Entry 5KAU (X-ray diffraction, 1.95 A resolution); this record covers chain A.

== Chain A ==
Molecule: SA2223 protein
Organism: Staphylococcus aureus (strain N315)
UniProtKB: A0A0H3JRN6 (A0A0H3JRN6_STAAN); residue numbers follow UniProt; this construct covers 1-157
Chain sequence (165 residues; numbered 1 to 165; the number before each row is that of its first residue):
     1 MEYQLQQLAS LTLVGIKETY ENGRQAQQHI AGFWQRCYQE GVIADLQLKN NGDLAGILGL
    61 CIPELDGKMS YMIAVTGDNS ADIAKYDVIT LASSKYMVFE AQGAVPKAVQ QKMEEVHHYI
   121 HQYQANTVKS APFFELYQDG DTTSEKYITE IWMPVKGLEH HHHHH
Differences from the reference sequence: expression tag (158-165)
Ligand contacts: rhodamine 6g (RHQ): Gln27, Ile30, Ala31, Trp34, Gln35, Tyr38, Ile57, Tyr71, Val105, Pro106, Val109, Gln110, Glu135, Tyr137, Thr142, Thr143

== Overview ==
Ligands of chain A: rhodamine 6g.
Chain A is SA2223 protein (Staphylococcus aureus (strain N315)); the structure, The structure of SAV2435 bound
to RHODAMINE 6G, was determined by X-ray diffraction together with 5KAT, 5KAV, 5KAW, 5KAX and 5KCB from the
same study.
